PDB entry 7R72 | electron microscopy, 3.07 A resolution | chains 1 and n of the 24 polymer chains in the assembly

[Chain 1]
Molecule: 25S rRNA
Source organism: Saccharomyces cerevisiae BY4741
Sequence (641 nucleotides; numbered 820 to 3372; 1912 numbers in that range are skipped by the numbering (no residue carries them; nothing is unmodelled there); the number before each row is that of its first residue):
   820 AUGCCUGAAUAGGGUGAAGCCAGAGGAAACUCUGGUGGAGGCUCG
   893 CGAAUUUGGGUAU
  1446 AGUAGCAAAUAUUCAAAUGAGAACUUUGAAGACUGAAGUGGGGAAAGGUU
  1496 CCACGUCAACAGCAGUUGGACGUGGGUUAGUCGAUCCUAAGAGAUG
  1552 GUUUCAAAGGCCUGAUU
  1574 CAGGCCACCAUCGAAAGGGAAUCCGGUUAAGAUUCCGGAACCUGGAUAUG
  1624 GAUUCUUCACGGUAACGUAACUGAAUGUGGAGACGUCGGCGCGAGCCCUG
  1674 GGAGGAGUUAUCUUUUCUUCUUAACAGCUUAUCACCCCGGAAUUGGUUUA
  1724 UCCGGAGAUGGGGUCUUAUGGCUGGAAGAGGCCAGCACCUUUGCUGGCUC
  1774 CGGUGCGCUUGUGACGGCCCGUGAAAAUCCACAGGAAGGAAUAGUUUUCA
  1824 UGCCAGGUCGUACUG
  1853 UCUCCAAGGUGAACAGCCUCUAGUUGAUAGAA
  1916 UCCGUAACUUCGGGAUAAGGAUUGGCUCUAAGGGUCGGGUAGUGAGGGCC
  1966 UUGGUCA
  2050 CGGCCUUGG
  2080 CUUGCUACAAUUAACGAUCAACUUAGAACUGGUACGGACAA
  2347 UAUCUAGCGA
  3061 GGCUGUCUGAUCAGGCAUUGC
  3333 GUAAGCAGUAGAGUAGCC
  3356 GUUACGAUCUGCUGAGA

[Chain n]
Protein: Pescadillo homolog
Source organism: Saccharomyces cerevisiae BY4741
Chain sequence (104 residues; each row starts with the number of its first residue; note: 479 numbers in that range are skipped by the numbering (no residue carries them; nothing is unmodelled there)):
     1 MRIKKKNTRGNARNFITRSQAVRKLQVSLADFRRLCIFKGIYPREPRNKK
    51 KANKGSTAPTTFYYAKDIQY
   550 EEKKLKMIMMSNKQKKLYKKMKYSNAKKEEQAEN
Disordered / not traced: 1

[Chain 1 / chain n interface]
Pairs across the interface (62; chain 1 residue first):
  U1530(1) / Arg-2(n)  base contact
  C1531(1) / Arg-2(n)  sugar contact
  C1562(1) / Arg-23(n)  salt bridge to the phosphate
  C1563(1) / Thr-17(n)  phosphate contact
  C1563(1) / Ser-19(n)  hydrogen bond to the phosphate
  C1563(1) / Gln-20(n)  hydrogen bond to the phosphate
  C1563(1) / Arg-23(n)  salt bridge to the phosphate
  U1564(1) / Arg-18(n)  salt bridge to the phosphate
  U1564(1) / Ser-19(n)  phosphate contact
  U1564(1) / Pro-59(n)  phosphate contact
  G1565(1) / Arg-18(n)  salt bridge to the phosphate
  G1565(1) / Leu-29(n)  base contact
  U1567(1) / Leu-29(n)  sugar contact
  U1567(1) / Ala-30(n)  sugar contact
  U1567(1) / Arg-33(n)  salt bridge to the phosphate
  U1567(1) / Arg-34(n)  base contact
  U1567(1) / Ile-37(n)  base contact
  U1568(1) / Ser-28(n)  base contact
  U1568(1) / Leu-29(n)  hydrogen bond to the base
  U1568(1) / Ala-30(n)  hydrogen bond to the base
  C1574(1) / Val-22(n)  base contact
  C1574(1) / Ser-28(n)  base contact
  C1574(1) / Leu-29(n)  base contact
  A1593(1) / Arg-2(n)  base contact
  A1593(1) / Ile-3(n)  base contact
  U1616(1) / Ile-3(n)  sugar contact
  G1617(1) / Lys-4(n)  sugar contact
  G1617(1) / Lys-6(n)  salt bridge to the phosphate
  G1618(1) / Lys-6(n)  phosphate contact
  G1618(1) / Gly-10(n)  phosphate contact
  A1619(1) / Gly-10(n)  phosphate contact
  A1619(1) / Asn-11(n)  hydrogen bond to the phosphate
  A1619(1) / Lys-51(n)  salt bridge to the phosphate
  U1620(1) / Asn-11(n)  phosphate contact
  U1620(1) / Arg-47(n)  salt bridge to the phosphate
  A1621(1) / Arg-47(n)  salt bridge to the phosphate
  G1623(1) / Lys-562(n)  salt bridge to the phosphate
  G1624(1) / Ser-560(n)  phosphate contact
  G1624(1) / Lys-562(n)  salt bridge to the phosphate
  A1625(1) / Asn-561(n)  phosphate contact
  U1626(1) / Lys-565(n)  hydrogen bond to the base
  C1628(1) / Lys-568(n)  base contact
  U1645(1) / Lys-50(n)  hydrogen bond to the sugar
  G1646(1) / Thr-57(n)  sugar contact
  A1647(1) / Ser-56(n)  sugar contact
  A1647(1) / Thr-57(n)  sugar contact
  U1801(1) / Lys-5(n)  salt bridge to the phosphate
  A1809(1) / Thr-57(n)  hydrogen bond to the base
  A1810(1) / Pro-59(n)  sugar contact
  A1813(1) / Lys-569(n)  hydrogen bond to the base
  A1814(1) / Lys-569(n)  sugar contact
  A1814(1) / Tyr-572(n)  stacking on the base
  A1814(1) / Ser-573(n)  sugar contact
  U1815(1) / Met-570(n)  sugar contact
  U1815(1) / Ser-573(n)  hydrogen bond to the phosphate
  U1815(1) / Asn-574(n)  hydrogen bond to the base
  A1816(1) / Leu-566(n)  base contact
  G1817(1) / Lys-565(n)  hydrogen bond to the base
  G1817(1) / Lys-569(n)  salt bridge to the phosphate
  U1819(1) / Lys-50(n)  hydrogen bond to the phosphate
  U1820(1) / Asn-48(n)  phosphate contact
  U1820(1) / Lys-50(n)  salt bridge to the phosphate
Other interface residues (no listed pair), chain 1 (37 interface residues in all): U1629, C1802, G1830
Other interface residues (no listed pair), chain n (43 interface residues in all): Asn-7, Arg-9, Asp-31, Gly-55, Ala-58, Thr-60

[Summary]
The interface between chain 1 and chain n involves 37 residues on one side and 43 on the other; the contacts
include 13 hydrogen bonds, 14 salt bridges and 1 aromatic stacking contact. Polar pairs include
U1568(1)/Leu-29(n), U1568(1)/Ala-30(n) and U1626(1)/Lys-565(n).
Here chain 1 is 25S rRNA and chain n is Pescadillo homolog, both from Saccharomyces cerevisiae BY4741. Entry
7R72 (State E1 nucleolar 60S ribosome biogenesis intermediate - Spb4 local model) was determined by electron
microscopy (same publication as 7NAD and 7U0H).
